Entry 1E6V (X-ray diffraction, 2.70 A resolution); this record covers chains A and D of the 6 polymer chains in the assembly.

# Chain A (and D)
Molecule: Methyl-coenzyme M reductase I alpha subunit
Organism: Methanopyrus kandleri
Notes: chain D of this document is another copy of the same molecule, construct and numbering; everything in this record applies to it too
UniProt: Q49605 (MCRA_METKA); residues 1-553 here = UniProt positions 1-553
Chain sequence (553 residues; each row starts with the number of its first residue):
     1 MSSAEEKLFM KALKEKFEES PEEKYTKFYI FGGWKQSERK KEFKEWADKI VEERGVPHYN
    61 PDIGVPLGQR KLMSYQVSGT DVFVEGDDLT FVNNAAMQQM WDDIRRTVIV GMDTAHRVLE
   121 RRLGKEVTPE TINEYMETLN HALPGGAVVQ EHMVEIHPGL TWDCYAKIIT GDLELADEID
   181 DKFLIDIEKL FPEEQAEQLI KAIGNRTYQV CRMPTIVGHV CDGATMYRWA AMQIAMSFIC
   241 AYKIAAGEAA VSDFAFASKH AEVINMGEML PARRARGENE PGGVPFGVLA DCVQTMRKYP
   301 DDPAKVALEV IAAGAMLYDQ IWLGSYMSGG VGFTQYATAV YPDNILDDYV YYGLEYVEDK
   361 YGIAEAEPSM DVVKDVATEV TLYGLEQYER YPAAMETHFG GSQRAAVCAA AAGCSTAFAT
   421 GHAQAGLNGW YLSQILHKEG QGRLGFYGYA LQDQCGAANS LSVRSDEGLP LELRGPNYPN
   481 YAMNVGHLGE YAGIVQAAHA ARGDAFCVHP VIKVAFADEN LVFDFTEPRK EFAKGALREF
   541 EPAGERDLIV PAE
Unresolved in the structure: 1-7, 553
Ion coordination: factor 430 Ni: Gln150 (together with 1-thioethanesulfonic acid)
Small-molecule neighbours:
  - 1-thioethanesulfonic acid (COM): Tyr336, Phe446, Tyr447
  - factor 430 (F43), molecule 1: Gly146, Ala147, Val148, Val149, Gln150, Met153, Val154, Met232, Gln233, Met236, Ile239, Ala246, Gly247
  - factor 430 (F43), molecule 2: Gly329, Gly330, Val331, Gly332, Phe333, Thr334, Gln335, Tyr336, Phe399, Gly400, Gly401, Ser402, Gln403, Gly445, Phe446
  - Coenzyme B (TP7), molecule 1: Arg228, Lys259, His260
  - Coenzyme B (TP7), molecule 2: Arg273, Arg274, Leu323, Met327, Ser328, Phe333, Phe446, Ala482, Met483, Asn484, Val485

# Interface between chain A and chain D
Residue-residue contacts (257; chain A residue first):
  Lys40(A) - Met153(D)  hydrogen bond (side chain-backbone)
  Lys40(A) - Glu155(D)  salt bridge
  Glu42(A) - His157(D)  salt bridge
  Phe43(A) - Glu155(D)
  Phe43(A) - His157(D)
  Phe43(A) - Pro158(D)
  Trp46(A) - His157(D)
  Trp46(A) - Leu548(D)
  Ile50(A) - Pro158(D)
  Ile50(A) - Trp162(D)  hydrophobic
  Arg54(A) - Trp162(D)  hydrogen bond (side chain-backbone)
  Arg54(A) - Asp163(D)
  Arg54(A) - Cys164(D)  hydrogen bond (side chain-backbone)
  Arg54(A) - Tyr165(D)
  Arg54(A) - Asn520(D)
  Gly55(A) - Lys182(D)
  Val56(A) - Asn140(D)
  Val56(A) - Lys167(D)
  Val56(A) - Lys182(D)
  Val56(A) - Asn520(D)
  Pro57(A) - Glu137(D)
  Pro57(A) - Asn140(D)
  Pro57(A) - Lys182(D)
  Pro57(A) - Phe183(D)  hydrophobic
  His58(A) - Asn140(D)
  His58(A) - His141(D)
  His58(A) - Pro144(D)
  His58(A) - Pro158(D)
  His58(A) - Thr161(D)
  Tyr59(A) - His141(D)
  Tyr59(A) - Glu155(D)  hydrogen bond
  Tyr59(A) - Pro158(D)  hydrophobic
  Asn60(A) - His141(D)  hydrogen bond (backbone-side chain)
  Ile63(A) - Glu137(D)
  Ile63(A) - Thr138(D)
  Ile63(A) - His141(D)
  Ile63(A) - Ala147(D)
  Gly64(A) - Val148(D)
  Gly64(A) - Cys240(D)
  Val65(A) - Val148(D)  hydrogen bond (backbone-backbone)
  Val65(A) - Val149(D)
  Leu67(A) - Gln150(D)
  Leu67(A) - Glu151(D)
  Leu67(A) - His152(D)
  Leu67(A) - Met153(D)
  Leu67(A) - Glu155(D)
  Gly68(A) - Glu151(D)  hydrogen bond (backbone-side chain)
  Gln69(A) - Glu151(D)  hydrogen bond (backbone-side chain)
  Arg70(A) - Glu151(D)  hydrogen bond (backbone-side chain)
  Arg70(A) - His152(D)
  Leu72(A) - His152(D)
  Met73(A) - His152(D)  hydrogen bond (backbone-side chain)
  Tyr75(A) - His152(D)
  Gly86(A) - Val154(D)
  Asp87(A) - Val154(D)
  Asp87(A) - Glu155(D)  hydrogen bond (side chain-backbone)
  Thr90(A) - Val154(D)
  Thr90(A) - Glu155(D)
  Phe91(A) - Val220(D)  hydrophobic
  Val92(A) - Ile156(D)  hydrophobic
  Val92(A) - Leu160(D)
  Val92(A) - Ile216(D)  hydrophobic
  Val92(A) - Ile549(D)
  Asn93(A) - Glu155(D)  hydrogen bond (side chain-backbone)
  Asn93(A) - Ile156(D)
  Asn93(A) - His157(D)  hydrogen bond (side chain-backbone)
  Asn93(A) - Leu160(D)
  Asn93(A) - Ile549(D)
  Ala95(A) - Ile549(D)
  Gln98(A) - Val220(D)
  Gln98(A) - Arg546(D)  hydrogen bond
  Trp101(A) - Val220(D)  hydrogen bond (side chain-backbone)
  Arg105(A) - His219(D)  hydrogen bond (side chain-backbone)
  Arg105(A) - Val220(D)  hydrogen bond (side chain-backbone)
  Arg105(A) - Cys221(D)  hydrogen bond (side chain-backbone)
  Glu137(A) - Pro57(D)
  Glu137(A) - Ile63(D)
  Thr138(A) - Ile63(D)
  Asn140(A) - Val56(D)
  Asn140(A) - Pro57(D)
  Asn140(A) - His58(D)
  His141(A) - His58(D)
  His141(A) - Tyr59(D)
  His141(A) - Asn60(D)  hydrogen bond (side chain-backbone)
  His141(A) - Ile63(D)
  Pro144(A) - His58(D)
  Gly145(A) - Val331(D)
  Gly146(A) - Val331(D)
  Ala147(A) - Ile63(D)
  Val148(A) - Gly64(D)
  Val148(A) - Val65(D)  hydrogen bond (backbone-backbone)
  Val149(A) - Val65(D)
  Gln150(A) - Leu67(D)
  Glu151(A) - Leu67(D)
  Glu151(A) - Gly68(D)  hydrogen bond (side chain-backbone)
  Glu151(A) - Gln69(D)  hydrogen bond (side chain-backbone)
  Glu151(A) - Arg70(D)  hydrogen bond (side chain-backbone)
  His152(A) - Leu67(D)
  His152(A) - Arg70(D)
  His152(A) - Lys71(D)
  His152(A) - Leu72(D)
  His152(A) - Met73(D)  hydrogen bond (side chain-backbone)
  His152(A) - Tyr75(D)
  His152(A) - Gln335(D)  hydrogen bond
  His152(A) - Phe399(D)
  Met153(A) - Lys40(D)  hydrogen bond (backbone-side chain)
  Met153(A) - Leu67(D)
  Met153(A) - Gln335(D)
  Val154(A) - Gly86(D)
  Val154(A) - Asp87(D)
  Val154(A) - Thr90(D)
  Val154(A) - Val331(D)
  Val154(A) - Thr334(D)
  Val154(A) - Gln335(D)
  Glu155(A) - Lys40(D)  salt bridge
  Glu155(A) - Phe43(D)
  Glu155(A) - Tyr59(D)  hydrogen bond
  Glu155(A) - Leu67(D)
  Glu155(A) - Asp87(D)  hydrogen bond (backbone-side chain)
  Glu155(A) - Thr90(D)
  Glu155(A) - Asn93(D)  hydrogen bond (backbone-side chain)
  Ile156(A) - Val92(D)  hydrophobic
  Ile156(A) - Asn93(D)
  Ile156(A) - Gly330(D)
  His157(A) - Glu42(D)  salt bridge
  His157(A) - Phe43(D)
  His157(A) - Trp46(D)
  His157(A) - Asn93(D)  hydrogen bond (backbone-side chain)
  Pro158(A) - Phe43(D)
  Pro158(A) - Ile50(D)
  Pro158(A) - His58(D)
  Pro158(A) - Tyr59(D)  hydrophobic
  Leu160(A) - Val92(D)
  Leu160(A) - Asn93(D)
  Thr161(A) - His58(D)
  Trp162(A) - Ile50(D)  hydrophobic
  Trp162(A) - Arg54(D)  hydrogen bond (backbone-side chain)
  Asp163(A) - Arg54(D)
  Cys164(A) - Arg54(D)  hydrogen bond (backbone-side chain)
  Tyr165(A) - Arg54(D)
  Lys167(A) - Val56(D)
  Lys182(A) - Gly55(D)
  Lys182(A) - Val56(D)
  Lys182(A) - Pro57(D)
  Phe183(A) - Pro57(D)  hydrophobic
  Ile216(A) - Val92(D)  hydrophobic
  Gly218(A) - His219(D)
  His219(A) - Arg105(D)  hydrogen bond (backbone-side chain)
  His219(A) - Gly218(D)
  His219(A) - His219(D)  hydrogen bond (backbone-side chain)
  His219(A) - Arg546(D)
  Val220(A) - Phe91(D)  hydrophobic
  Val220(A) - Gln98(D)
  Val220(A) - Trp101(D)  hydrogen bond (backbone-side chain)
  Val220(A) - Arg105(D)  hydrogen bond (backbone-side chain)
  Val220(A) - Tyr326(D)  hydrogen bond (backbone-side chain)
  Cys221(A) - Arg105(D)  hydrogen bond (backbone-side chain)
  Cys221(A) - Ser325(D)  hydrogen bond
  Cys221(A) - Tyr326(D)
  Asp222(A) - Arg276(D)  salt bridge
  Asp222(A) - Tyr326(D)
  Ala224(A) - Arg276(D)
  Ala224(A) - Tyr326(D)
  Thr225(A) - Arg276(D)
  Thr225(A) - Ser325(D)
  Thr225(A) - Tyr326(D)
  Arg228(A) - Arg274(D)
  Arg228(A) - Arg276(D)
  Arg228(A) - Tyr326(D)  hydrogen bond (side chain-backbone)
  Arg228(A) - Met327(D)
  Arg228(A) - Ser328(D)
  Trp229(A) - Ser325(D)
  Trp229(A) - Ser328(D)  hydrogen bond (backbone-backbone)
  Trp229(A) - Gly329(D)
  Trp229(A) - Gly330(D)
  Met232(A) - Ser328(D)
  Met232(A) - Gly329(D)
  Gln233(A) - Gly329(D)
  Gln233(A) - Gly330(D)
  Gln233(A) - Val331(D)
  Cys240(A) - Gly64(D)
  Met269(A) - Ala272(D)
  Met269(A) - Ala275(D)  hydrophobic
  Ala272(A) - Met269(D)
  Arg274(A) - Arg228(D)
  Ala275(A) - Met269(D)  hydrophobic
  Ala275(A) - Arg276(D)
  Ala275(A) - Gly277(D)  hydrogen bond (backbone-backbone)
  Arg276(A) - Asp222(D)  salt bridge
  Arg276(A) - Ala224(D)
  Arg276(A) - Thr225(D)
  Arg276(A) - Arg228(D)
  Arg276(A) - Ala275(D)
  Gly277(A) - Ala275(D)  hydrogen bond (backbone-backbone)
  Ser325(A) - Cys221(D)  hydrogen bond
  Ser325(A) - Thr225(D)
  Ser325(A) - Trp229(D)
  Tyr326(A) - Val220(D)  hydrogen bond (side chain-backbone)
  Tyr326(A) - Cys221(D)
  Tyr326(A) - Asp222(D)
  Tyr326(A) - Ala224(D)
  Tyr326(A) - Thr225(D)
  Tyr326(A) - Arg228(D)  hydrogen bond (backbone-side chain)
  Met327(A) - Arg228(D)
  Ser328(A) - Arg228(D)
  Ser328(A) - Trp229(D)  hydrogen bond (backbone-backbone)
  Ser328(A) - Met232(D)
  Gly329(A) - Trp229(D)
  Gly329(A) - Met232(D)
  Gly329(A) - Gln233(D)
  Gly330(A) - Ile156(D)
  Gly330(A) - Trp229(D)
  Gly330(A) - Gln233(D)
  Val331(A) - Gly145(D)
  Val331(A) - Gly146(D)
  Val331(A) - Val154(D)
  Val331(A) - Gln233(D)
  Thr334(A) - Val154(D)
  Gln335(A) - His152(D)  hydrogen bond
  Gln335(A) - Met153(D)
  Gln335(A) - Val154(D)
  Phe399(A) - His152(D)
  Asn520(A) - Arg54(D)
  Asn520(A) - Val56(D)
  Arg538(A) - Leu548(D)
  Arg538(A) - Ile549(D)
  Arg538(A) - Val550(D)
  Arg538(A) - Pro551(D)
  Glu539(A) - Pro551(D)
  Phe540(A) - Val550(D)
  Phe540(A) - Pro551(D)
  Glu541(A) - Pro551(D)
  Pro542(A) - Arg546(D)
  Pro542(A) - Val550(D)
  Ala543(A) - Arg546(D)  hydrogen bond (backbone-side chain)
  Glu545(A) - Glu545(D)
  Glu545(A) - Arg546(D)  salt bridge
  Glu545(A) - Asp547(D)
  Arg546(A) - Gln98(D)  hydrogen bond
  Arg546(A) - His219(D)
  Arg546(A) - Pro542(D)
  Arg546(A) - Ala543(D)  hydrogen bond (side chain-backbone)
  Arg546(A) - Glu545(D)  salt bridge
  Asp547(A) - Glu545(D)
  Leu548(A) - Trp46(D)
  Leu548(A) - Arg538(D)
  Ile549(A) - Val92(D)
  Ile549(A) - Asn93(D)
  Ile549(A) - Ala95(D)
  Ile549(A) - Arg538(D)
  Val550(A) - Arg538(D)
  Val550(A) - Phe540(D)
  Val550(A) - Pro542(D)
  Pro551(A) - Arg538(D)
  Pro551(A) - Glu539(D)
  Pro551(A) - Phe540(D)
  Pro551(A) - Glu541(D)
Other interface residues (no listed pair), chain A (116 interface residues in all): Ala47, Pro61, Pro66, Lys71, Asn94, Gln99, Gly159, Val217, His260, Arg273, Glu280, Ile321, Gly544
Other interface residues (no listed pair), chain D (116 interface residues in all): Ala47, Pro61, Pro66, Asn94, Gln99, Gly159, Val217, His260, Arg273, Glu280, Ile321, Gly544

# Summary
The chain A/chain D interface involves 116 residues from each chain, with 51 hydrogen bonds and 8 salt
bridges. Among the polar pairs are Lys40(A)-Glu155(D), Glu42(A)-His157(D) and Asp222(A)-Arg276(D). Chain A
binds factor 430, Coenzyme B and 1-thioethanesulfonic acid.
Chain A and chain D are both Methyl-coenzyme M reductase I alpha subunit (Methanopyrus kandleri); the
structure, Methyl-coenzyme M reductase from Methanopyrus kandleri, was determined by X-ray diffraction,
deposited together with 1E6Y.
